Entry 8TRQ (X-ray diffraction, 2.75 A resolution); this record covers chains A and B of the 5 polymer chains in the assembly.

# Chain A
Molecule: HLA class II histocompatibility antigen, DR alpha chain
Organism: Homo sapiens
Reference sequence: P01903 (DRA_HUMAN); residues 5-181 here correspond to UniProt positions 30-206 (UniProt number = residue number + 25)
Sequence (189 residues; each row starts with the number of its first residue):
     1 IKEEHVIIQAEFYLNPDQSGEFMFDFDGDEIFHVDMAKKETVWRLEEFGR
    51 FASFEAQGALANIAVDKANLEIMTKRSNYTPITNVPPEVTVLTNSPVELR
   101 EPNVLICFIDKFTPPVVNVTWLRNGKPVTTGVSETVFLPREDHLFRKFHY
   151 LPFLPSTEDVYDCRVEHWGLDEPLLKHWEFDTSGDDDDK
Unresolved in the structure: 1-2, 183-189
Sequence notes: expression tag (1-4, 182-189)
Cystine bridges: Cys107-Cys163
Covalent attachments: N-acetylglucosamine (NAG) linked to Asn118
Curated features (UniProtKB/Swiss-Prot):
  - region: Glu179 to Asp181 (Connecting peptide)
  - site: Gln9 (Self- and pathogen-derived peptide antigen), Gly49 (Self-peptide antigen), Phe51 (Self- and pathogen-derived peptide antigen), Ala52 (Self-peptide antigen), Ser53 (Self- and pathogen-derived peptide antigen), Glu55 (Pathogen-derived peptide antigen), Asn62 (Self- and pathogen-derived peptide antigen), Asn69 (Pathogen-derived peptide antigen), Arg76 (Self- and pathogen-derived peptide antigen)
  - glycosylation (N-linked (GlcNAc...) asparagine): Asn78, Asn118

# Chain B
Molecule: HLA class II histocompatibility antigen, DRB1 beta chain
Organism: Homo sapiens
Reference sequence: P01911 (DRB1_HUMAN); residues 1-190 here correspond to UniProt positions 30-219 (UniProt number = residue number + 29)
Sequence (199 residues; row label = number of the first residue in the row):
     1 GDTRPRFLEQVKHECHFFNGTERVRFLDRYFYHQEEYVRFDSDVGEYRAV
    51 TELGRPDAEYWNSQKDLLEQKRAAVDTYCRHNYGVGESFTVQRRVYPEVT
   101 VYPAKTQPLQHHNLLVCSVNGFYPGSIEVRWFRNGQEEKTGVVSTGLIQN
   151 GDWTFQTLVMLETVPRSGEVYTCQVEHPSLTSPLTVEWRAGSGLEVLFQ
Unresolved in the structure: 1-2, 193-199
Sequence notes: variant Glu9 (Trp38 in P01911), Val11 (Pro40 in P01911), His13 (Arg42 in P01911), His33 (Asn62 in P01911), Tyr37 (Ser66 in P01911), Tyr47 (Phe76 in P01911), Leu67 (Ile96 in P01911), Lys71 (Ala100 in P01911), Gly86 (Val115 in P01911), Tyr96 (Gln125 in P01911), Glu98 (Lys127 in P01911), Ala104 (Ser133 in P01911), Asn120 (Ser149 in P01911), Arg133 (Leu162 in P01911), Thr140 (Ala169 in P01911), Val142 (Met171 in P01911), Leu180 (Val209 in P01911); expression tag (191-199)
Cystine bridges: Cys15-Cys79, Cys117-Cys173
Curated features (UniProtKB/Swiss-Prot):
  - binding site (a peptide antigen): Asp57, Trp61, His81, Asn82, Arg93
  - glycosylation: Asn19 (N-linked (GlcNAc...) asparagine)

# Interface between chain A and chain B
Pairs across the interface (113; chain A residue first):
  Glu3(A) with Phe18(B); Asn19(B), hydrogen bond (backbone-backbone); Gly20(B); Val91(B)
  Glu4(A) with Phe17(B); Phe18(B)
  His5(A) with His16(B); Phe17(B), hydrogen bond (backbone-backbone); Val91(B)
  Val6(A) with Cys15(B); His16(B)
  Ile7(A) with Glu14(B); Cys15(B), hydrogen bond (backbone-backbone); Phe17(B), hydrophobic
  Ile8(A) with His13(B); Glu14(B)
  Gln9(A) with Val11(B); Lys12(B); His13(B), hydrogen bond (backbone-backbone); Tyr78(B), hydrogen bond
  Ala10(A) with Val11(B)
  Glu11(A) with Gln10(B); Val11(B), hydrogen bond (backbone-backbone); His13(B), salt bridge
  Phe12(A) with Leu8(B), hydrophobic; Glu9(B); Gln10(B)
  Tyr13(A) with Phe7(B); Leu8(B); Glu9(B), hydrogen bond (backbone-backbone)
  Leu14(A) with Phe7(B)
  Asn15(A) with Pro5(B); Arg6(B); Phe7(B), hydrogen bond (backbone-backbone)
  Pro16(A) with Arg4(B); Pro5(B); Arg6(B)
  Asp17(A) with Arg6(B), salt bridge
  Phe24(A) with Tyr78(B); Asn82(B)
  Phe26(A) with Thr90(B); Val91(B); Tyr123(B); Trp153(B), hydrophobic
  Gly28(A) with Gln149(B)
  Asp29(A) with Tyr123(B); Gln149(B); Trp153(B), hydrogen bond (side chain-backbone)
  Glu30(A) with Trp153(B), hydrogen bond (backbone-side chain)
  Ile31(A) with Trp153(B)
  Arg44(A) with Gly151(B), hydrogen bond (side chain-backbone); Asp152(B); Trp153(B)
  Leu45(A) with Arg93(B); Asp152(B)
  Phe48(A) with Phe89(B), hydrophobic; Trp153(B)
  Phe51(A) with Phe89(B), hydrophobic
  Ala52(A) with Val85(B), hydrophobic
  Asp66(A) with Glu9(B); Val11(B)
  Asn69(A) with Glu9(B)
  Leu70(A) with Phe7(B); Leu8(B); Glu9(B); Tyr32(B), hydrophobic
  Met73(A) with Glu9(B); Tyr32(B), hydrophobic; Tyr37(B), hydrophobic; Asp57(B)
  Thr74(A) with Phe7(B); Tyr32(B)
  Arg76(A) with Leu53(B), hydrogen bond (side chain-backbone); Gly54(B); Pro56(B); Asp57(B), salt bridge
  Ser77(A) with Tyr32(B), hydrogen bond
  Tyr79(A) with Phe7(B)
  Thr80(A) with Phe7(B); Tyr32(B), hydrogen bond (backbone-side chain); His33(B), hydrogen bond (backbone-side chain)
  Pro81(A) with Arg6(B); His33(B)
  Ile82(A) with Arg6(B), hydrogen bond (backbone-backbone); Leu8(B), hydrophobic; His33(B), hydrogen bond (backbone-side chain)
  Leu92(A) with Ile148(B), hydrophobic; Gln156(B)
  Thr93(A) with Gln156(B), hydrogen bond (backbone-side chain)
  Asn94(A) with Asn120(B), hydrogen bond (backbone-side chain); Gln156(B)
  Pro96(A) with Ser118(B); Asn120(B)
  Ile106(A) with Asn150(B)
  Thr113(A) with Leu8(B); Gln34(B)
  Pro139(A) with Lys12(B)
  Arg140(A) with Lys12(B), hydrogen bond (backbone-side chain)
  His143(A) with Gln10(B), hydrogen bond (backbone-side chain); Lys12(B), hydrogen bond; Arg29(B); Phe31(B); Gln34(B)
  Leu144(A) with Gln34(B)
  Phe145(A) with Leu8(B), hydrophobic; Gln10(B)
  Arg146(A) with Gln149(B), hydrogen bond
  Phe148(A) with Gln149(B); Asn150(B); Gly151(B)
  Tyr150(A) with Asn150(B), hydrogen bond (side chain-backbone); Gly151(B), hydrogen bond (side chain-backbone)
  Trp168(A) with Arg6(B)
Other interface residues (no listed pair), chain A (60 interface residues in all): Asp27, Glu47, Asn62, Val85, Ser95, Pro114, Pro115, Asp142
Other interface residues (no listed pair), chain B (50 interface residues in all): Tyr30, Tyr83, Arg94, Thr100, Tyr102, Phe155

# Overview
60 residues of chain A face 50 of chain B across their interface; the contacts include 25 hydrogen bonds and 3
salt bridges. Among the polar pairs are Glu11(A)-His13(B), Asp17(A)-Arg6(B) and Arg76(A)-Asp57(B). Covalently
linked N-acetylglucosamine: at Asn118(A).
Chain A is HLA class II histocompatibility antigen, DR alpha chain and chain B is HLA class II
histocompatibility antigen, DRB1 beta chain, both from Homo sapiens; the structure, T cell recognition of
citrullinated vimentin peptide presented by HLA-DR4, was determined by X-ray diffraction (same publication as
8TRL and 8TRR).
